Entry 3HW1 (X-ray diffraction, 2.48 A resolution); this record covers chain A.

[Chain A]
Protein: Beta-secretase 1
Source organism: Homo sapiens
Notes: EC 3.4.23.46
UniProt: P56817 (BACE1_HUMAN); residues -15 to 392 here correspond to UniProt positions 46-453 (UniProt number = residue number + 61)
Chain sequence (411 residues; each row starts with the number of its first residue; numbers below 1 keep their minus sign (Leu-18 is residue -18)):
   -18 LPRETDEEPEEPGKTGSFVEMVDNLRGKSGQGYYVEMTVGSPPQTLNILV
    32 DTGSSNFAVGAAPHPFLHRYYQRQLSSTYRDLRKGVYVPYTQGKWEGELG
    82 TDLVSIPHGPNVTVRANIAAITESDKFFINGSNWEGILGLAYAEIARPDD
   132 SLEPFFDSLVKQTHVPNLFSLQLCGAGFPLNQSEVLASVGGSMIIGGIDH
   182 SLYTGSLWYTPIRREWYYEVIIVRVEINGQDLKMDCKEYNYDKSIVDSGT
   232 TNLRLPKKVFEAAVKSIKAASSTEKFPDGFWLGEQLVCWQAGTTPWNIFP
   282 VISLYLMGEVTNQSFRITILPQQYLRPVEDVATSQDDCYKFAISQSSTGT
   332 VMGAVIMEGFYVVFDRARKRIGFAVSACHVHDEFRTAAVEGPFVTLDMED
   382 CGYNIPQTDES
Not modelled in the structure: -18 to -4, 158-170, 311-316, 386-392
Disulfide bonds: Cys155-Cys359, Cys217-Cys382, Cys269-Cys319
Differences from the reference sequence: expression tag (-18 to -16); engineered mutation Lys-5 (Arg56 in P56817), Thr-4 (Arg57 in P56817)
Ligand contacts: 3-pyrrolidin-1-ylquinoxalin-2-amine (EV2): Asp32, Gly34, Ser35, Tyr71, Phe108, Ile118, Ile226, Asp228, Thr231
Curated features (UniProtKB/Swiss-Prot):
  - active site: Asp32, Asp228
  - modified residue (N6-acetyllysine): Lys65, Lys214, Lys218, Lys224, Lys238, Lys239, Lys246
  - glycosylation (N-linked (GlcNAc...) asparagine): Asn92, Asn111, Asn162, Asn293
What the authors report for this chain:
  - binding site for 3-pyrrolidin-1-ylquinoxalin-2-amine: Tyr71, Asp228, Thr231
  - catalytic residues: Asp32, Asp228 (citing earlier work)

[In short]
Ligands of chain A: 3-pyrrolidin-1-ylquinoxalin-2-amine. UniProt lists active-site residues Asp32 and Asp228.
The paper reports catalytic residues Asp32 and Asp228; a binding site for 3-pyrrolidin-1-ylquinoxalin-2-amine
at Tyr71, Asp228 and Thr231.
Chain A is Beta-secretase 1 (Homo sapiens); the structure, Structure of Bace (beta secretase) in complex with
ligand EV2, was determined by X-ray diffraction together with 3HVG from the same study.
